PDB entry 8TES | electron microscopy, 3.27 A resolution | chains W and X of the 24 polymer chains in the assembly

Chain W:
Protein: Triplex capsid protein 1
From: Human herpesvirus 5 strain AD169
UniProt: P16783 (TRX1_HCMVA); residue numbers follow UniProt; this construct covers 1-290
Chain sequence (290 residues; each row starts with the number of its first residue):
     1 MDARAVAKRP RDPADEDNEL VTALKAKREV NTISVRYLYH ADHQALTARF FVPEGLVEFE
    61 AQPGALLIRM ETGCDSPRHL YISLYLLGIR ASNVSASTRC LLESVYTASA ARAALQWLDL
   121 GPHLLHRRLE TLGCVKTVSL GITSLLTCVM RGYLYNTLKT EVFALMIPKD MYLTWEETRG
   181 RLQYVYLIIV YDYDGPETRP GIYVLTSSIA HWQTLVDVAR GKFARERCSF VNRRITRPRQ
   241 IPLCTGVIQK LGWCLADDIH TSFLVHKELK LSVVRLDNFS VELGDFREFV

Chain X:
Protein: Triplex capsid protein 2
From: Human herpesvirus 5 strain AD169
UniProt: P16728 (TRX2_HCMVA); numbering as in UniProt (aligned over 1-306)
Chain sequence (306 residues; row label = number of the first residue in the row):
     1 MAAMEANIFC TFDHKLSIAD VGKLTKLVAA VVPIPQRLHL IKHYQLGLHQ FVDHTRGYVR
    61 LRGLLRNMTL TLMRRVEGNQ ILLHVPTHGL LYTVLNTGPV TWEKGDALCV LPPLFHGPLA
   121 RENLLTLGQW ELVLPWIVPM PLALEINQRL LIMGLFSLDR SYEEVKAAVQ QLQTITFRDA
   181 TFTIPDPVID QHLLIDMKTA CLSMSMVANL ASELTMTYVR KLALEDSSML LVKCQELLMR
   241 LDRERSVGEP RTPARPQHVS PDDEIARLSA LFVMLRQLDD LIREQVVFTV CDVSPDNKSA
   301 TCIFKG
Not modelled in the structure: 242-252

How chain W and chain X interact:
Residue-residue contacts - 32 pairs, chain W then chain X:
  Arg-181(W) / Ala-2(X)  hydrogen bond (side chain-backbone)
  Arg-181(W) / Ala-3(X)  hydrogen bond (side chain-backbone)
  Arg-181(W) / Met-4(X)
  Arg-181(W) / Glu-5(X)  salt bridge
  Arg-181(W) / Arg-37(X)  hydrogen bond (side chain-backbone)
  Leu-182(W) / Met-4(X)  hydrophobic
  His-211(W) / Arg-66(X)
  His-211(W) / Asn-67(X)
  His-211(W) / Gln-285(X)  hydrogen bond
  Trp-212(W) / Asp-280(X)  hydrogen bond
  Gln-213(W) / Asp-280(X)  hydrogen bond (side chain-backbone)
  Gln-213(W) / Arg-283(X)  hydrogen bond (side chain-backbone)
  Thr-214(W) / Asn-67(X)  hydrogen bond
  Arg-220(W) / Gln-277(X)  hydrogen bond
  Phe-230(W) / Met-274(X)  hydrophobic
  Arg-234(W) / Met-206(X)
  Arg-234(W) / Asn-209(X)  hydrogen bond
  Arg-234(W) / Leu-210(X)
  Ile-241(W) / Leu-210(X)  hydrophobic
  Ile-241(W) / Arg-267(X)
  Ile-241(W) / Ala-270(X)  hydrophobic
  Leu-255(W) / Met-1(X)
  Leu-255(W) / Ala-2(X)
  Leu-255(W) / Met-4(X)  hydrophobic
  Asp-257(W) / Met-1(X)
  Asp-258(W) / Met-1(X)  hydrogen bond (side chain-backbone)
  Glu-288(W) / Val-273(X)
  Glu-288(W) / Arg-276(X)  salt bridge
  Glu-288(W) / Gln-277(X)  hydrogen bond (backbone-side chain)
  Phe-289(W) / Gln-277(X)
  Val-290(W) / Met-274(X)  hydrophobic
  Val-290(W) / Gln-277(X)  hydrogen bond (backbone-side chain)
Interface residues without a listed pair, chain W (22 interface residues in all): Arg-227, Val-231, Pro-242, Leu-243, Cys-244, Arg-287
Interface residues without a listed pair, chain X (23 interface residues in all): Thr-199, Leu-202, Ser-269

Summary:
22 residues of chain W and 23 residues of chain X are in contact; the contacts include 13 hydrogen bonds and 2
salt bridges. Polar pairs include Arg-181(W)/Glu-5(X), Glu-288(W)/Arg-276(X) and Arg-181(W)/Ala-2(X).
Here chain W is Triplex capsid protein 1 and chain X is Triplex capsid protein 2, both from Human herpesvirus
5 strain AD169. Entry 8TES (Human cytomegalovirus portal vertex, virion configuration 2 (VC2)) was determined
by electron microscopy, deposited together with 8TEP, 8TET, 8TEU and 8TEW.
